2JE6 - chains A and B of the 3 polymer chains in the assembly; structure by X-ray diffraction, 1.60 A resolution.

Chain A:
Name: Exosome complex exonuclease 2
Organism: Sulfolobus solfataricus
Notes: EC 3.1.13.-
Reference sequence: Q9UXC0 (ECX2_SULSO); residues 1-275 here = UniProt positions 1-275
Sequence (277 residues; each row starts with the number of its first residue; numbers below 1 keep their minus sign (Gly-1 is residue -1)):
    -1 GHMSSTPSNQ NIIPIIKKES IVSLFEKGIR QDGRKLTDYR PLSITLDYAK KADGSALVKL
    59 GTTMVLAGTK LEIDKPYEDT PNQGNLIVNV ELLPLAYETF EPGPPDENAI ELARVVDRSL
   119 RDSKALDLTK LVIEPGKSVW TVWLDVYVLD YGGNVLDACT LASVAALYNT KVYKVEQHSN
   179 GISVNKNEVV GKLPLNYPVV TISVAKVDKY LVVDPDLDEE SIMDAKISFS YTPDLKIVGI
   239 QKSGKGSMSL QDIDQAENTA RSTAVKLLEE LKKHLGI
Not modelled in the structure: 177-179
Curated features (UniProtKB/Swiss-Prot):
  - mutagenesis: Arg112 (R112E: Abolishes exoribonuclease activity of the complex; when associated with E-116), Arg116 (R116E: Abolishes exoribonuclease activity of the complex; when associated with E-112), Glu218 (E218A: Does not change activity)

Chain B:
Name: Exosome complex exonuclease 1
Organism: Sulfolobus solfataricus
Notes: EC 3.1.13.-
Reference sequence: Q9UXC2 (ECX1_SULSO); residue numbers follow UniProt; this construct covers 1-248
Sequence (250 residues; each row starts with the number of its first residue; numbers below 1 keep their minus sign (Gly-1 is residue -1)):
    -1 GHMREMLQVE RPKLILDDGK RTDGRKPDEL RSIKIELGVL KNADGSAIFE MGNTKAIAAV
    59 YGPKEMHPRH LSLPDRAVLR VRYHMTPFST DERKNPAPSR REIELSKVIR EALESAVLVE
   119 LFPRTAIDVF TEILQADAGS RLVSLMAASL ALADAGIPMR DLIAGVAVGK ADGVIILDLN
   179 ETEAMWGEAD MPIAMMPSLN QVTLFQLNGS MTPDEFRQAF DLAVKGINII YNLEREALKS
   239 KYVEFKEEGV
Not modelled in the structure: -1 to 7, 242-248
Sequence notes: engineered mutation Ala182 (Asp in Q9UXC2)
Curated features (UniProtKB/Swiss-Prot):
  - mutagenesis: Arg98 (R98E: Abolishes exoribonuclease activity; when associated with E-99), Arg99 (R99E: Abolishes exoribonuclease activity; when associated with E-98)
From the paper describing this entry:
  - mutagenesis - D182A: abolished catalytic activity (citing earlier work)

Chain A / chain B interface:
Contacting residue pairs - 93 pairs, chain A then chain B:
  Gly-1(A) with Arg80(B); Pro96(B)
  His0(A) with Arg80(B); Pro96(B)
  Met1(A) with Arg78(B); Val79(B); Arg80(B); Phe128(B), hydrophobic
  Ser2(A) with Leu77(B); Arg78(B); Val79(B), hydrogen bond (backbone-backbone); Ser104(B); Lys105(B); Arg108(B), hydrogen bond
  Ser3(A) with Leu77(B); Arg78(B); Arg108(B), hydrogen bond (backbone-side chain)
  Thr4(A) with Leu71(B); Arg74(B), hydrogen bond; Val76(B); Leu77(B), hydrogen bond (side chain-backbone); Arg108(B); Glu112(B), hydrogen bond
  Pro5(A) with Arg108(B)
  Ser6(A) with Leu71(B)
  Val86(A) with Arg98(B)
  Asn87(A) with Arg98(B), hydrogen bond
  Glu105(A) with Ile101(B); Lys105(B); Arg108(B), salt bridge
  Asn106(A) with Lys105(B)
  Ile108(A) with Arg98(B); Ile101(B), hydrophobic
  Glu109(A) with Lys105(B), salt bridge
  Ala111(A) with Arg98(B)
  Arg112(A) with Arg98(B); Arg99(B); Glu102(B), salt bridge
  Arg116(A) with Glu102(B), salt bridge; Asn206(B)
  Asp120(A) with Asn206(B); Gly207(B), hydrogen bond (side chain-backbone)
  Leu233(A) with Pro211(B)
  Lys234(A) with Ser208(B); Met209(B)
  Ile235(A) with Leu205(B), hydrophobic; Gly207(B); Ser208(B); Met209(B), hydrogen bond (backbone-backbone); Phe214(B), hydrophobic
  Val236(A) with Gly207(B); Ser208(B)
  Gly237(A) with Leu205(B)
  Ile238(A) with Phe203(B), hydrophobic; Gln204(B); Leu205(B), hydrogen bond (backbone-backbone); Phe214(B), hydrophobic
  Gln239(A) with Glu102(B), hydrogen bond; Val106(B); Phe203(B); Gln204(B), hydrogen bond
  Lys240(A) with Val200(B); Thr201(B), hydrogen bond (side chain-backbone); Phe203(B), hydrogen bond (backbone-backbone)
  Ser241(A) with Glu109(B)
  Gly242(A) with Glu109(B), hydrogen bond (backbone-side chain)
  Lys243(A) with Arg74(B); Glu109(B); Glu112(B); Ser113(B), hydrogen bond (backbone-side chain)
  Gly244(A) with Ser113(B)
  Ser245(A) with Ser113(B), hydrogen bond (backbone-side chain); Gln199(B), hydrogen bond; Val200(B)
  Met246(A) with Gln199(B), hydrogen bond (backbone-side chain); Val200(B), hydrogen bond (backbone-backbone)
  Ser247(A) with Asn198(B); Gln199(B)
  Leu248(A) with Met193(B), hydrophobic; Asn198(B); Val200(B), hydrophobic; Phe218(B), hydrophobic; Val222(B), hydrophobic
  Gln249(A) with Asn198(B)
  Ile251(A) with Val200(B), hydrophobic; Phe203(B), hydrophobic; Phe218(B), hydrophobic
  Asp252(A) with Arg215(B), salt bridge
  Glu255(A) with Phe214(B); Arg215(B), salt bridge
  Asn256(A) with Arg215(B)
  Arg259(A) with Pro211(B); Arg215(B)
Also at the interface, not in a pair above, chain A (43 interface residues in all): Pro103, Val113, Ile225
Also at the interface, not in a pair above, chain B (39 interface residues in all): Met194, Thr210

In short:
Chain A and chain B form an interface of 43 and 39 residues respectively; the contacts include 20 hydrogen
bonds and 6 salt bridges. Among the polar pairs are Glu105(A)-Arg108(B), Glu109(A)-Lys105(B) and
Arg112(A)-Glu102(B). The paper reports that D182A of chain B abolishes catalytic activity.
Chain A is Exosome complex exonuclease 2 and chain B is Exosome complex exonuclease 1, both from Sulfolobus
solfataricus; the structure, Structure of a 9-subunit archaeal exosome, was determined by X-ray diffraction,
deposited together with 2JEB.
